Entry 8OSX (X-ray diffraction, 1.83 A resolution); this record covers chains A and B.

Chain A:
Protein: 2'-O-methyltransferase nsp16
From: Severe acute respiratory syndrome coronavirus 2
Notes: EC 2.1.1.57
UniProtKB: P0DTD1 (R1AB_SARS2); residue numbers follow UniProt; this construct covers 6799-7096
Chain sequence (304 residues; each row starts with the number of its first residue):
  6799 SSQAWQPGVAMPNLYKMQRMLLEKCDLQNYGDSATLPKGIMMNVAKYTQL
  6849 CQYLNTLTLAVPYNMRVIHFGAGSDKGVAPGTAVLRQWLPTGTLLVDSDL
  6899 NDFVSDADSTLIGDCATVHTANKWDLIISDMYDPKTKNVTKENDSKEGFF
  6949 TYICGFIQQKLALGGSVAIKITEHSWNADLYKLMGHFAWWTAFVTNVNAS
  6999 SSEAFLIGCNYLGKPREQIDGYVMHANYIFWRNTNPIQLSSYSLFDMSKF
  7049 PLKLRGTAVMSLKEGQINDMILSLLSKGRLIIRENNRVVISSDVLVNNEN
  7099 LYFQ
Not modelled in the structure: 7100-7102
Differences from the reference sequence: expression tag (7097-7102)
Residues lining bound ligands: ATP / S-adenosylmethionine: Asn6841, Tyr6845, His6867, Gly6869, Ala6870, Gly6871, Ser6872, Asp6873, Ala6877, Pro6878, Gly6879, Asp6897, Leu6898, Asn6899, Gly6911, Asp6912, Cys6913, Asp6928, Met6929, Tyr6930, Pro6932, Phe6947, Lys6968
UniProt features mapped onto this chain:
  - active site: Lys6844, Asp6928, Lys6968, Glu7001
  - mutagenesis: Asp6928 (D6928A: Complete loss of virus replication in human respiratory cells), Lys6968 (K6968A: Complete loss of virus replication in human respiratory cells)
What the authors report for this chain:
  - binding site for the ligand ATP: Asp6873, Lys6968

Chain B:
Protein: Non-structural protein 10
From: Severe acute respiratory syndrome coronavirus 2
UniProtKB: P0DTD1 (R1AB_SARS2); numbering as in UniProt (aligned over 4254-4392)
Chain sequence (140 residues; row label = number of the first residue in the row):
  4253 GAGNATEVPANSTVLSFCAFAVDAAKAYKDYLASGGQPITNCVKMLCTHT
  4303 GTGQAITVTPEANMDQESFGGASCCLYCRCHIDHPNPKGFCDLKGKYVQI
  4353 PTTCANDPVGFTLKNTVCTVCGMWKGYGCSCDQLREPMLQ
Not modelled in the structure: 4253-4270, 4387-4392
Differences from the reference sequence: expression tag (4253)
Metal / ion sites: Zn2+ site 1: Cys4327, Cys4330, His4336, Cys4343; Zn2+ site 2: Cys4370, Cys4373, Cys4381, Cys4383
UniProt features mapped onto this chain:
  - binding site (Zn(2+)): Cys4327, Cys4330, His4336, Cys4343, Cys4370, Cys4373, Cys4381, Cys4383
  - site: Gln4392 (Cleavage)

Chain A / chain B interface:
Residue-residue contacts - 43 pairs, chain A then chain B:
  Pro6835(A) with Leu4298(B), hydrophobic
  Lys6836(A) with Lys4296(B), hydrogen bond (backbone-side chain)
  Gly6837(A) with Lys4296(B)
  Ile6838(A) with Lys4296(B); Met4297(B); Leu4298(B), hydrophobic
  Met6839(A) with Asn4293(B); Cys4294(B)
  Val6842(A) with Val4295(B), hydrophobic; Lys4296(B)
  Thr6846(A) with Leu4298(B)
  Lys6874(A) with Asn4293(B)
  Val6876(A) with Asn4293(B); Val4295(B), hydrophobic; Ser4325(B); Arg4331(B)
  Pro6878(A) with Val4295(B), hydrophobic
  Ala6881(A) with Met4297(B); Tyr4349(B), hydrogen bond (backbone-side chain)
  Val6882(A) with Met4297(B)
  Arg6884(A) with Gly4347(B), hydrogen bond (side chain-backbone); Tyr4349(B)
  Gln6885(A) with Met4297(B); Leu4298(B), hydrogen bond (side chain-backbone); Pro4312(B); Tyr4349(B), hydrogen bond (backbone-side chain)
  Thr6889(A) with Val4310(B)
  Asp6900(A) with His4333(B)
  Val6902(A) with Cys4330(B); His4333(B)
  Ser6903(A) with Ala4324(B); Lys4346(B), hydrogen bond (backbone-side chain)
  Asp6904(A) with Gly4322(B); Gly4323(B); Ala4324(B), hydrogen bond (side chain-backbone); Lys4346(B); Gly4347(B), hydrogen bond (side chain-backbone)
  Ala6905(A) with Lys4346(B)
  Leu7042(A) with Leu4298(B), hydrophobic
  Met7045(A) with Leu4298(B); Cys4299(B); Thr4300(B)
  Ser7046(A) with Thr4300(B)
Other interface residues (no listed pair), chain A (24 interface residues in all): Ala6843
Other interface residues (no listed pair), chain B (23 interface residues in all): Thr4311, Leu4345, Lys4348

In short:
24 residues of chain A and 23 residues of chain B are in contact, with 8 hydrogen bonds. Polar contacts
include Lys6836(A)-Lys4296(B), Ala6881(A)-Tyr4349(B) and Arg6884(A)-Gly4347(B). Ligands of chain A: ATP /
S-adenosylmethionine. The paper reports a binding site for the ligand ATP at Asp6873(A) and Lys6968(A).
Here chain A is 2'-O-methyltransferase nsp16 and chain B is Non-structural protein 10, both from Severe acute
respiratory syndrome coronavirus 2. Entry 8OSX (SARS-CoV-2 nsp10-16 methyltransferase in complex with ATP) was
determined by X-ray diffraction together with 8BSD, 8BZV, 8C5M, 8OT0, 8OTO, 8OTR and 8 further entries from
the same study.
